2D3O - chains 0 and W of the 5 polymer chains in the assembly; structure by X-ray diffraction, 3.35 A resolution.

[Chain 0]
Molecule: 23S ribosomal RNA
Organism: Deinococcus radiodurans
Sequence (2880 nucleotides; row label = number of the first residue in the row):
     1 GGUCAAGAUA GUAAGGGUCC ACGGUGGAUG CCCUGGCGCU GGAGCCGAUG AAGGACGCGA
    61 UUACCUGCGA AAAGCCCCGA CGAGCUGGAG AUACGCUUUG ACUCGGGGAU GUCCGAAUGG
   121 GGAAACCCAC CUCGUAAGAG GUAUCCGCAA GGAUGGGAAC UCAGGGAACU GAAACAUCUC
   181 AGUACCUGAA GGAGAAGAAA GAGAAUUCGA UUCCGUUAGU AGCGGCGAGC GAACCCGGAU
   241 CAGCCCAAAC CGAAACGCUU GCGUUUCGGG GUUGUAGGAC CAGUUUUUAA GAUUCAACCC
   301 CUCAAGCCGA AGUGGCUGGA AAGCUACACC UCAGAAGGUG AGAGUCCUGU AGGCGAACGA
   361 GCGGUUGACU GUACUGGCAC CUGAGUAGGU CGUUGUUCGU GAAACGAUGA CUGAAUCCGC
   421 GCGGACCACC GCGCAAGGCU AAAUACUCCC AGUGACCGAU AGCGCAUAGU ACCGUGAGGG
   481 AAAGGUGAAA AGAACCCCGG GAGGGGAGUG AAAGAGAACC UGAAACCGUG GACUUACAAG
   541 CAGUCAUGGC ACCUUAUGCG UGUUAUGGCG UGCCUAUUGA AGCAUGAGCC GGCGACUUAG
   601 ACCUGACGUG CGAGCUUAAG UUGAAAAACG GAGGCGGAGC GAAAGCGAGU CCGAAUAGGG
   661 CGGCAUUAGU ACGUCGGGCU AGACUCGAAA CCAGGUGAGC UAAGCAUGAC CAGGUUGAAA
   721 CCCCCGUGAC AGGGGGCGGA GGACCGAACC GGUGCCUGCU GAAACAGUCU CGGAUGAGUU
   781 GUGUUUAGGA GUGAAAAGCU AACCGAACCU GGAGAUAGCU AGUUCUCCCC GAAAUGUAUU
   841 GAGGUACAGC CUCGGAUGUU GACCAUGUCC UGUAGAGCAC UCACAAGGCU AGGGGGCCUA
   901 CCAGCUUACC AAACCUUAUG AAACUCCGAA GGGGCACGCG UUUAGUCCGG GAGUGAGGCU
   961 GCGAGAGCUA ACUUCCGUAG CCGAGAGGGA AACAACCCAG ACCAUCAGCU AAGGUCCCUA
  1021 AAUGAUCGCU CAGUGGUUAA GGAUGUGUCG UCGCAUAGAC AGCCAGGAGG UUGGCUUAGA
  1081 AGCAGCCACC CUUCAAAGAG UGCGUAAUAG CUCACUGGUC GAGUGACGAU GCGCCGAAAA
  1141 UGAUCGGGGC UCAAGUGAUC UACCGAAGCU AUGGAUUCAA CUCGCGAAGC GAGUUGUCUG
  1201 GUAGGGGAGC GUUCAGUCCG CGGAGAAGCC AUACCGGAAG GAGUGGUGGA GCCGACUGAA
  1261 GUGCGGAUGC CGGCAUGAGU AACGAUAAAA GAAGUGAGAA UCUUCUUCGC CGUAAGGACA
  1321 AGGGUUCCUG GGGAAGGGUC GUCCGCCCAG GGAAAGUCGG GACCUAAGGU GAGGCCGAAC
  1381 GGCGCAGCCG AUGGACAGCA GGUCAAGAUU CCUGCACCGA UCAUGUGGAG UGAUGGAGGG
  1441 ACGCAUUACG CUAUCCAAUG CCAAGCUAUG GCUAUGCUGG UUGGUACGCU CAAGGGCGAU
  1501 CGGGUCAGAA AAUCUACCGG UCACAUGCCU CAGACGUAUC GGGAGCUUCC UCGGAAGCGA
  1561 AGUUGGAAAC GCGACGGUGC CAAGAAAAGC UUCUAAACGU UGAAACAUGA UUGCCCGUAC
  1621 CGCAAACCGA CACAGGUGUC CGAGUGUCAA UGCACUAAGG CGCGCGAGAG AACCCUCGUU
  1681 AAGGAACUUU GCAAUCUCAC CCCGUAACUU CGGAAGAAGG GGUCCCCACG CUUCGCGUGG
  1741 GGCGCAGUGA AUAGGCCCAG GCGACUGUUU ACCAAAAUCA CAGCACUCUG CCAACACGAA
  1801 CAGUGGACGU AUAGGGUGUG ACGCCUGCCC GGUGCCGGAA GGUCAAGUGG AGCGGUGCAA
  1861 GCUGCGAAAU GAAGCCCCGG UGAACGGCGG CCGUAACUAU AACGGUCCUA AGGUAGCGAA
  1921 AUUCCUUGUC GGGUAAGUUC CGACCUGCAC GAAAGGCGUA ACGAUCUGGG CGCUGUCUCA
  1981 ACGAGGGACU CGGUGAAAUU GAAUUGGCUG UAAAGAUGCG GCCUACCCGU AGCAGGACGA
  2041 AAAGACCCCG UGGAGCUUUA CUAUAGUCUG GCAUUGGGAU UCGGGUUUCU CUGCGUAGGA
  2101 UAGGUGGGAG CCUGCGAAAC UGGCCUUUUG GGGUCGGUGG AGGCAACGGU GAAAUACCAC
  2161 CCUGAGAAAC UUGGAUUUCU AACCUGAAAA AUCACUUUCG GGGACCGUGC UUGGCGGGUA
  2221 GUUUGACUGG GGCGGUCGCC UCCCAAAAUG UAACGGAGGC GCCCAAAGGU CACCUCAAGA
  2281 CGGUUGGAAA UCGUCUGUAG AGCGCAAAGG UAGAAGGUGG CUUGACUGCG AGACUGACAC
  2341 GUCGAGCAGG GAGGAAACUC GGGCUUAGUG AACCGGUGGU ACCGUGUGGA AGGGCCAUCG
  2401 AUCAACGGAU AAAAGUUACC CCGGGGAUAA CAGGCUGAUC UCCCCCGAGA GUCCAUAUCG
  2461 GCGGGGAGGU UUGGCACCUC GAUGUCGGCU CGUCGCAUCC UGGGGCUGAA GAAGGUCCCA
  2521 AGGGUUGGGC UGUUCGCCCA UUAAAGCGGC ACGCGAGCUG GGUUCAGAAC GUCGUGAGAC
  2581 AGUUCGGUCU CUAUCCGCUA CGGGCGCAGG AGAAUUGAGG GGAGUUGCUC CUAGUACGAG
  2641 AGGACCGGAG UGAACGGACC GCUGGUCUCC CUGCUGUCGU ACCAACGGCA CAUGCAGGGU
  2701 AGCUAUGUCC GGAACGGAUA ACCGCUGAAA GCAUCUAAGC GGGAAGCCAG CCCCAAGAUG
  2761 AGUUCUCCCA CUGUUUAUCA GGUAAGACUC CCGGAAGACC ACCGGGUUAA GAGGCCAGGC
  2821 GUGCACGCAU AGCAAUGUGU UCAGCGGACU GGUGCUCAUC AGUCGAGGUC UUGACCACUC
Unresolved in the structure: 249-291, 374-386, 892-910, 2878-2880

[Chain W]
Molecule: 50S ribosomal protein L29
Organism: Deinococcus radiodurans
Reference sequence: Q9RXJ4 (RL29_DEIRA); numbering as in UniProt (aligned over 1-67)
Amino-acid sequence (67 residues; each row starts with the number of its first residue):
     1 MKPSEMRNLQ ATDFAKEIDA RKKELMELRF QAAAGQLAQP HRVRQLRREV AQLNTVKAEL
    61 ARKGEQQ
Unresolved in the structure: 67

[How chain 0 and chain W interact]
Residue-residue contacts (22; chain 0 residue first):
  C58(0) / Arg-47(W)  hydrogen bond to the phosphate
  G59(0) / Arg-47(W)  salt bridge to the phosphate
  A60(0) / Pro-40(W)  sugar contact
  A60(0) / Val-43(W)  phosphate contact
  A60(0) / Arg-47(W)  salt bridge to the phosphate
  A71(0) / Val-50(W)  sugar contact
  A71(0) / Ala-51(W)  sugar contact
  A71(0) / Asn-54(W)  base contact
  A71(0) / Thr-55(W)  base contact
  A73(0) / Arg-44(W)  hydrogen bond to the base
  C75(0) / Arg-48(W)  salt bridge to the phosphate
  C75(0) / Ala-51(W)  hydrogen bond to the sugar
  C75(0) / Thr-55(W)  hydrogen bond to the sugar
  C76(0) / Gln-52(W)  hydrogen bond to the phosphate
  C76(0) / Thr-55(W)  sugar contact
  U86(0) / Arg-44(W)  hydrogen bond to the sugar
  A93(0) / Pro-40(W)  base contact
  C94(0) / His-41(W)  hydrogen bond to the sugar
  C94(0) / Arg-44(W)  hydrogen bond to the base
  G95(0) / His-41(W)  salt bridge to the phosphate
  A109(0) / Ala-58(W)  sugar contact
  A109(0) / Arg-62(W)  salt bridge to the phosphate
Also at the interface, not in a pair above, chain 0 (15 interface residues in all): G74, C77, C96
Also at the interface, not in a pair above, chain W (17 interface residues in all): Lys-2, Gln-39, Gln-45, Glu-59

[Summary]
15 residues of chain 0 and 17 residues of chain W are in contact, with 8 hydrogen bonds and 5 salt bridges.
Polar contacts include A73(0)/Arg-44(W), C94(0)/Arg-44(W) and C75(0)/Ala-51(W).
Chain 0 is 23S ribosomal RNA and chain W is 50S ribosomal protein L29, both from Deinococcus radiodurans; the
structure, Structure of Ribosome Binding Domain of the Trigger Factor on the 50S ribosomal subunit from D.
..., was determined by X-ray diffraction.
